Entry 6REU (electron microscopy, 4.20 A resolution (low resolution: residue-level contacts below are approximate; hydrogen-bond / salt-bridge calls are withheld)); this record covers chains V and Y of the 20 polymer chains in the assembly.

== Chain V ==
Molecule: ATP synthase subunit alpha
Organism: Polytomella sp. Pringsheim 198.80
UniProt: A0ZW40 (A0ZW40_9CHLO); numbering as in UniProt (aligned over 1-562)
Chain sequence (562 residues; each row starts with the number of its first residue):
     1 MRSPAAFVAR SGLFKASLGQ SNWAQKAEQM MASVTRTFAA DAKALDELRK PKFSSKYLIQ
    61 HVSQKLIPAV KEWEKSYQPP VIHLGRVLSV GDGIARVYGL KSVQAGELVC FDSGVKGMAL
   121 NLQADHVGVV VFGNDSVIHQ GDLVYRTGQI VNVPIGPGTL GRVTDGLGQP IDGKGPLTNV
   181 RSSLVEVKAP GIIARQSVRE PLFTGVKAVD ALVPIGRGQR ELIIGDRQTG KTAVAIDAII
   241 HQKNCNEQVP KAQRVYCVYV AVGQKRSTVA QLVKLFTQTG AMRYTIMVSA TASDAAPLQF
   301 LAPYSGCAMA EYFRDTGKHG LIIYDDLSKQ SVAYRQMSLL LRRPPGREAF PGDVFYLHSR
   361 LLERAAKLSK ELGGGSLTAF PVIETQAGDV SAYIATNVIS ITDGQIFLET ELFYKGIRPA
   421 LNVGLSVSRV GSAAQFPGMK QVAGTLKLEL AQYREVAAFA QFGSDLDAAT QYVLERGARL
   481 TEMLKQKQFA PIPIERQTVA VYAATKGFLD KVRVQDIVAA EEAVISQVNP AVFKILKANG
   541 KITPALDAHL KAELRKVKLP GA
Disordered / not traced: 1-42
Construct notes: conflict R266 (Lys in A0ZW40)

== Chain Y ==
Molecule: ATP synthase subunit beta
Organism: Polytomella sp. Pringsheim 198.80
Notes: EC 7.1.2.2
UniProt: A0ZW41 (A0ZW41_9CHLO); residue numbers follow UniProt; this construct covers 1-574
Chain sequence (574 residues; each row starts with the number of its first residue):
     1 MALRYAAGLA KNVVQRQGAS LNIARAFAAE PAPAIDAGYV SQVIGPVVDV RFDGELPSIL
    61 SSLEVEGHSV RLVLEVAQHM GDNTVRCIAM DSTDGLVRGQ KVVDTGSPIK VPVGRGTLGR
   121 IMNVIGEPVD EQGPIDAADI WSIHREAPEF TEQSTEQEIL VTGIKVVDLL APYQRGGKIG
   181 LFGGAGVGKT VLIMELINNV AKAHGGFSVF AGVGERTREG NDLYREMIES GVIKLGAERG
   241 NSKCTLVYGQ MNEPPGARAR VALTGLTVAE YFRDIEGQDV LLFVDNIFRF TQANSEVSAL
   301 LGRIPSAVGY QPTLATDLGG LQERITTTTK GSITSVQAVY VPADDLTDPA PATTFAHLDA
   361 TTVLSRSIAE LGIYPAVDPL DSTSRMLNPN VIGAEHYNVA RGVQKVLQDY KNLQDIIAIL
   421 GMDELSEEDK LTVARARKIQ RFLSQPFQVA EVFTGTPGKY VDLADTISGF QGVLTGKYDD
   481 LPEMAFYMVG DIKEVKEKAD KMAKDIASRK EADNKKVSEE LKDIPSLDKL VSEIKEVVIE
   541 EDDGLEEDFK AEALSSETVV LNEEGKSVPL PKKN
Disordered / not traced: 1-35, 557-574
Construct notes: conflict A350 (Gly in A0ZW41), L387 (Arg in A0ZW41)

== Chain V / chain Y interface ==
Pairs across the interface (71):
  I59(V) - D82(Y)
  Q60(V) - D82(Y)
  L88(V) - G81(Y)
  S89(V) - H79(Y)
  S89(V) - M80(Y)
  S89(V) - G81(Y)
  V90(V) - I59(Y)
  V90(V) - Q78(Y)
  V90(V) - H79(Y)
  G91(V) - Q78(Y)
  D92(V) - R303(Y)
  D135(V) - I59(Y)
  S136(V) - S58(Y)
  S136(V) - I59(Y)
  H139(V) - S58(Y)
  H139(V) - H79(Y)
  Q140(V) - L56(Y)
  Q140(V) - H79(Y)
  Q140(V) - G81(Y)
  Q140(V) - D82(Y)
  Q140(V) - N83(Y)
  V163(V) - F150(Y)
  I171(V) - F150(Y)
  I171(V) - T151(Y)
  R227(V) - F355(Y)
  Q228(V) - L358(Y)
  Q228(V) - R385(Y)
  K265(V) - E323(Y)
  K265(V) - A356(Y)
  K265(V) - H357(Y)
  R266(V) - E146(Y)
  R266(V) - A147(Y)
  R266(V) - P148(Y)
  R266(V) - F150(Y)
  R266(V) - Q153(Y)
  R266(V) - E323(Y)
  S267(V) - Q153(Y)
  V269(V) - F150(Y)
  A270(V) - F150(Y)
  A270(V) - Q153(Y)
  A270(V) - T155(Y)
  Q271(V) - T155(Y)
  Q271(V) - Q157(Y)
  V273(V) - F150(Y)
  K274(V) - T155(Y)
  A292(V) - T316(Y)
  S293(V) - A147(Y)
  S293(V) - E323(Y)
  D294(V) - T316(Y)
  K329(V) - A356(Y)
  R335(V) - S306(Y)
  R335(V) - A307(Y)
  Q336(V) - P312(Y)
  Q336(V) - T313(Y)
  Q336(V) - T316(Y)
  L339(V) - I304(Y)
  L339(V) - P305(Y)
  L339(V) - S306(Y)
  L339(V) - P312(Y)
  L340(V) - R303(Y)
  L340(V) - P312(Y)
  R342(V) - G302(Y)
  R342(V) - I304(Y)
  A349(V) - S306(Y)
  A349(V) - A307(Y)
  E384(V) - A352(Y)
  Q386(V) - L346(Y)
  Q386(V) - T347(Y)
  A387(V) - T347(Y)
  Y414(V) - S382(Y)
  Y414(V) - Q404(Y)
Also at the interface, not in a pair above, chain V (44 interface residues in all): I138, D172, G263, A295, V332, E348, Q488
Also at the interface, not in a pair above, chain Y (49 interface residues in all): L60, T84, E149, K178, A315, G319, T326, D359, L380, T383, N388, R401

== Summary ==
The interface between chain V and chain Y involves 44 residues on one side and 49 on the other.
Here chain V is ATP synthase subunit alpha and chain Y is ATP synthase subunit beta, both from Polytomella sp.
Pringsheim 198.80. Entry 6REU (Cryo-EM structure of Polytomella F-ATP synthase, Rotary substate 3C, focussed
refinement of F1 head and rotor) was determined by electron microscopy (same publication as 6RD4, 6RD5, 6RD6,
6RD7, 6RD8, 6RD9 and 46 further entries).
